PDB entry 6X1C | X-ray diffraction, 2.90 A resolution | chains C and D of the 6 polymer chains in the assembly

Chain C:
Protein: Tubulin alpha-1B chain
From: Sus scrofa
UniProt: Q2XVP4 (TBA1B_PIG); residues 1-450 here = UniProt positions 1-450
Amino-acid sequence (450 residues; each row starts with the number of its first residue):
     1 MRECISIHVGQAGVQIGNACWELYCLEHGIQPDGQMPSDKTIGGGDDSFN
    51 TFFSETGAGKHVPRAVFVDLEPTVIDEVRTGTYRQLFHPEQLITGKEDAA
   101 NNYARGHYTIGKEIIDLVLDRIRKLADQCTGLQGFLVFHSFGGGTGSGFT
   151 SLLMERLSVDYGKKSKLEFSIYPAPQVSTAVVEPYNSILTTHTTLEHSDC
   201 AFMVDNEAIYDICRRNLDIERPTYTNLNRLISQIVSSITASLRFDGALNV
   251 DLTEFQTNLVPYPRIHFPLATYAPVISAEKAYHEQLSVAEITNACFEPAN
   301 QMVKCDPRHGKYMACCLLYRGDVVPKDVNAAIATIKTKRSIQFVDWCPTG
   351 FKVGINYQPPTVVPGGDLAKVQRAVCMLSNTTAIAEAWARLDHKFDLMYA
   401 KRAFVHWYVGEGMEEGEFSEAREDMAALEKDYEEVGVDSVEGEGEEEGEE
Not modelled in the structure: 441-450
Bound ions: Ca2+: Asp39, Thr41, Gly44, Glu55
Ligand contacts:
  - GTP (guanosine-5'-triphosphate): Gly10, Gln11, Ala12, Gln15, Ile16, Asp69, Asp98, Ala99, Ala100, Asn101, Ser140, Gly142, Gly143, Gly144, Thr145, Gly146, Ile171, Pro173, Val177, Ser178, Thr179, Glu183, Asn206, Tyr224, Leu227, Asn228, Ile231
  - Y5J (4-(2-chlorofuro[3,2-d]pyrimidin-4-yl)-7-methoxy-3,4-dihydroquinoxalin-2(1H)-one): Asn101, Thr179, Ala180, Val181
Curated features (UniProtKB/Swiss-Prot):
  - motif: Met1 to Cys4 (MREC motif)
  - active site: Glu254
  - binding site (GTP): Gly10, Gln11, Ala12, Gln15, Glu71, Ala99, Ser140, Gly143, Gly144, Thr145, Gly146, Thr179, Glu183, Asn206, Tyr224, Asn228, Leu252
  - binding site (Mg(2+)): Glu71
  - modified residue: Lys40 (N6,N6,N6-trimethyllysine), Ser48 (Phosphoserine), Ser232 (Phosphoserine), Tyr282 (3'-nitrotyrosine), Arg339 (Omega-N-methylarginine), Ser439 (Phosphoserine), Glu443 (5-glutamyl polyglutamate), Glu445 (5-glutamyl polyglutamate)
  - cross-link (Glycyl lysine isopeptide (Lys-Gly)): Lys326 (interchain with G-Cter in ubiquitin), Lys370 (interchain with G-Cter in ubiquitin)

Chain D:
Protein: Tubulin beta-2B chain
From: Sus scrofa
UniProt: A0A287AGU7 (A0A287AGU7_PIG); residues 1-445 here = UniProt positions 1-445
Amino-acid sequence (445 residues; row label = number of the first residue in the row):
     1 MREIVHIQAGQCGNQIGAKFWEVISDEHGIDPTGSYHGDSDLQLERINVY
    51 YNEATGNKYVPRAILVDLEPGTMDSVRSGPFGQIFRPDNFVFGQSGAGNN
   101 WAKGHYTEGAELVDSVLDVVRKESESCDCLQGFQLTHSLGGGTGSGMGTL
   151 LISKIREEYPDRIMNTFSVMPSPKVSDTVVEPYNATLSVHQLVENTDETY
   201 CIDNEALYDICFRTLKLTTPTYGDLNHLVSATMSGVTTCLRFPGQLNADL
   251 RKLAVNMVPFPRLHFFMPGFAPLTSRGSQQYRALTVPELTQQMFDSKNMM
   301 AACDPRHGRYLTVAAIFRGRMSMKEVDEQMLNVQNKNSSYFVEWIPNNVK
   351 TAVCDIPPRGLKMSATFIGNSTAIQELFKRISEQFTAMFRRKAFLHWYTG
   401 EGMDEMEFTEAESNMNDLVSEYQQYQDATADEQGEFEEEEGEDEA
Not modelled in the structure: 274-283, 432-445
Bound ions: Mg2+: Gln11 (together with GTP)
Ligand contacts:
  - GTP (guanosine-5'-triphosphate): Gly10, Gln11, Cys12, Gln15, Ile16, Asp67, Glu69, Ala97, Gly98, Asn99, Ser138, Gly140, Gly141, Gly142, Thr143, Gly144, Ser145, Val169, Pro171, Val175, Ser176, Glu181, Asn204, Leu207, Tyr222, Leu225, Asn226
  - Y5J (4-(2-chlorofuro[3,2-d]pyrimidin-4-yl)-7-methoxy-3,4-dihydroquinoxalin-2(1H)-one): Val236, Cys239, Leu240, Leu246, Asn247, Ala248, Lys252, Leu253, Asn256, Met257, Thr312, Val313, Ala314, Ala315, Ile316, Asn348, Lys350, Ala352

How chain C and chain D interact:
Contacting residue pairs - 54 pairs, chain C then chain D:
  Glu71(C) - Asn247(D)  hydrogen bond
  Lys96(C) - Arg2(D)
  Lys96(C) - Asp128(D)  salt bridge
  Lys96(C) - Cys129(D)
  Glu97(C) - Arg2(D)  salt bridge
  Glu97(C) - Cys129(D)
  Asp98(C) - Asp249(D)
  Asp98(C) - Lys252(D)  salt bridge
  Ala100(C) - Arg251(D)
  Ala100(C) - Lys252(D)
  Ala100(C) - Val255(D)
  Asn101(C) - Lys252(D)
  Asn101(C) - Asn256(D)  hydrogen bond
  Arg105(C) - Arg251(D)
  Pro175(C) - Asn347(D)
  Ser178(C) - Lys350(D)
  Thr179(C) - Lys350(D)
  Ala180(C) - Asn256(D)
  Ala180(C) - Lys350(D)
  Val181(C) - Asn256(D)  hydrogen bond (backbone-side chain)
  Val181(C) - Ile345(D)  hydrophobic
  Val181(C) - Pro346(D)
  Val181(C) - Asn347(D)
  Glu220(C) - Lys324(D)
  Arg221(C) - Gln245(D)
  Arg221(C) - Met323(D)  hydrogen bond
  Arg221(C) - Asp327(D)  salt bridge
  Tyr224(C) - Gln245(D)
  Lys394(C) - Pro346(D)
  Lys394(C) - Asn347(D)
  Leu397(C) - Glu343(D)
  Leu397(C) - Trp344(D)
  Leu397(C) - Pro346(D)  hydrophobic
  Leu397(C) - Ala430(D)  hydrophobic
  Met398(C) - Trp344(D)  hydrogen bond (backbone-backbone)
  Met398(C) - Pro346(D)
  Lys401(C) - Phe260(D)
  Lys401(C) - Trp344(D)
  Lys401(C) - Thr429(D)  hydrogen bond (side chain-backbone)
  Arg402(C) - Phe260(D)
  Ala403(C) - Pro259(D)
  Ala403(C) - Phe260(D)  hydrophobic
  Phe404(C) - Val255(D)
  Phe404(C) - Asn256(D)
  Phe404(C) - Val258(D)
  Phe404(C) - Pro259(D)  hydrogen bond (backbone-backbone)
  Phe404(C) - Ile345(D)  hydrophobic
  His406(C) - Val258(D)  hydrogen bond (side chain-backbone)
  His406(C) - Pro259(D)
  His406(C) - Phe260(D)
  His406(C) - Pro261(D)
  Trp407(C) - Ala254(D)  hydrogen bond (side chain-backbone)
  Trp407(C) - Val255(D)
  Trp407(C) - Val258(D)  hydrogen bond (side chain-backbone)
Also at the interface, not in a pair above, chain C (30 interface residues in all): Gln11, Thr73, Val177, Val182, Tyr210, Glu411
Also at the interface, not in a pair above, chain D (32 interface residues in all): Arg162, Asp197, Leu246, Thr312, Asn348, Ala428

In short:
30 residues of chain C and 32 residues of chain D are in contact; the contacts include 10 hydrogen bonds and 4
salt bridges. Polar pairs include Lys96(C)-Asp128(D), Glu97(C)-Arg2(D) and Asp98(C)-Lys252(D). Compound Y5J is
bound between chain C and chain D. Chain C binds GTP.
Chain C is Tubulin alpha-1B chain and chain D is Tubulin beta-2B chain, both from Sus scrofa; the structure,
Tubulin-RB3_SLD-TTL in complex with compound 5j, was determined by X-ray diffraction (same publication as
6X1E, 6X1F, 7LZ7 and 7LZ8).
